PDB entry 8E9Y | electron microscopy, 2.79 A resolution | chains C and D of the 5 polymer chains in the assembly

== Chain C ==
Molecule: Guanine nucleotide-binding protein G(I)/G(S)/G(T) subunit beta-1
From: Homo sapiens
UniProtKB: P62873 (GBB1_HUMAN); residues 2-340 here = UniProt positions 2-340
Amino-acid sequence (368 residues; numbered 2 to 369; the number before each row is that of its first residue):
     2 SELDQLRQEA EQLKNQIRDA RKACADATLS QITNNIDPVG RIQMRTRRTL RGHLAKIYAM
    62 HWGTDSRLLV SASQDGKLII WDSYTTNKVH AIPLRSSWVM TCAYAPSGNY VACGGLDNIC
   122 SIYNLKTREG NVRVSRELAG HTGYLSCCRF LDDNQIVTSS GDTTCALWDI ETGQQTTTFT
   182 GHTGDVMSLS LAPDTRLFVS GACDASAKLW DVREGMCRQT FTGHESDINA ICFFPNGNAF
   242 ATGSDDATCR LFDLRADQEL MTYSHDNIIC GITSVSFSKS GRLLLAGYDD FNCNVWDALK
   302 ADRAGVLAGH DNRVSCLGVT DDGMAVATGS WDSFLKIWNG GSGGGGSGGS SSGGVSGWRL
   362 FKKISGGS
Disordered / not traced: 2, 341-369
Sequence notes: expression tag (341-369)
Swiss-Prot annotation at these positions:
  - modified residue: S2 (N-acetylserine), H266 (Phosphohistidine)
  - natural variant: L30 (L30F: In MRD42; uncertain significance), R52 (R52G: In MRD42), G64 (G64V: In MRD42), D76 (D76E: In MRD42; D76G: In MRD42), G77 (G77S: In MRD42), K78 (K78R: In MRD42), I80 (I80N: In MRD42; I80T: In MRD42), H91 (H91R: In MRD42; uncertain significance), A92 (A92T: In MRD42), P94 (P94S: In MRD42), L95 (L95P: In MRD42), R96 (R96L: In MRD42), 5 further natural variant entries in UniProt

== Chain D ==
Molecule: Guanine nucleotide-binding protein G(I)/G(S)/G(O) subunit gamma-2
From: Homo sapiens
UniProtKB: P59768 (GBG2_HUMAN); residue numbers follow UniProt; this construct covers 1-71
Amino-acid sequence (71 residues; row label = number of the first residue in the row):
     1 MASNNTASIA QARKLVEQLK MEANIDRIKV SKAAADLMAY CEAHAKEDPL LTPVPASENP
    61 FREKKFFCAI L
Disordered / not traced: 1-7, 63-71
Swiss-Prot annotation at these positions:
  - modified residue: A2 (N-acetylalanine), C68 (Cysteine methyl ester)
  - lipidation: C68 (S-geranylgeranyl cysteine)

== Interface between chain C and chain D ==
Contacting residue pairs (69; chain C residue first):
  E10(C) - V16(D)
  A11(C) - L19(D)
  L14(C) - V16(D)
  L14(C) - L19(D)  hydrophobic
  L14(C) - K20(D)
  Q17(C) - A23(D)
  I18(C) - E22(D)
  I18(C) - A23(D)  hydrophobic
  I18(C) - R27(D)
  A21(C) - R27(D)
  A24(C) - K29(D)  hydrogen bond (backbone-side chain)
  C25(C) - R27(D)
  C25(C) - I28(D)
  C25(C) - K29(D)
  C25(C) - V30(D)  hydrogen bond (backbone-backbone)
  D27(C) - S31(D)
  A28(C) - V30(D)
  L30(C) - A34(D)  hydrophobic
  I33(C) - A34(D)  hydrophobic
  I37(C) - M38(D)  hydrophobic
  R48(C) - F61(D)
  R48(C) - R62(D)
  R49(C) - P60(D)
  R49(C) - F61(D)
  R49(C) - R62(D)
  W63(C) - F61(D)  hydrophobic
  S84(C) - F61(D)
  Y85(C) - P60(D)
  Y85(C) - F61(D)  hydrophobic
  C218(C) - Q18(D)
  C218(C) - E22(D)
  R219(C) - E22(D)
  Q220(C) - E22(D)
  T221(C) - E22(D)  hydrogen bond (backbone-side chain)
  F235(C) - L37(D)  hydrophobic
  F235(C) - Y40(D)  hydrophobic
  F235(C) - C41(D)  hydrophobic
  P236(C) - Y40(D)  hydrogen bond (backbone-side chain)
  N237(C) - Y40(D)
  L252(C) - L37(D)  hydrophobic
  D254(C) - A33(D)
  R256(C) - R27(D)
  R256(C) - I28(D)  hydrogen bond (backbone-backbone)
  R256(C) - D36(D)  salt bridge
  A257(C) - I28(D)
  D258(C) - R27(D)  salt bridge
  Q259(C) - V30(D)
  L261(C) - V30(D)  hydrophobic
  S279(C) - D48(D)  hydrogen bond
  S279(C) - L50(D)
  K280(C) - E47(D)
  K280(C) - D48(D)  hydrogen bond (backbone-side chain)
  S281(C) - Y40(D)
  S281(C) - C41(D)  hydrogen bond (backbone-side chain)
  S281(C) - H44(D)
  S281(C) - D48(D)  hydrogen bond
  G282(C) - C41(D)
  R283(C) - C41(D)  hydrogen bond (backbone-side chain)
  R283(C) - L51(D)
  L284(C) - L51(D)  hydrophobic
  V320(C) - L50(D)  hydrophobic
  G324(C) - P49(D)
  M325(C) - E58(D)
  M325(C) - P60(D)
  A326(C) - F61(D)  hydrophobic
  V327(C) - L50(D)  hydrophobic
  I338(C) - F61(D)  hydrophobic
  N340(C) - N59(D)  hydrogen bond
  N340(C) - F61(D)
Other interface residues (no listed pair), chain C (55 interface residues in all): L7, R22, A26, T34, V40, I43, A240, L286, L300, D323
Other interface residues (no listed pair), chain D (34 interface residues in all): A12, I25, D26, A35, A45

== Summary ==
55 residues of chain C and 34 residues of chain D are in contact; the contacts include 11 hydrogen bonds and 2
salt bridges. Polar pairs include R256(C)-D36(D), D258(C)-R27(D) and A24(C)-K29(D).
Chain C is Guanine nucleotide-binding protein G(I)/G(S)/G(T) subunit beta-1 and chain D is Guanine
nucleotide-binding protein G(I)/G(S)/G(O) subunit gamma-2, both from Homo sapiens; the structure, CryoEM
structure of miniGq-coupled hM3Dq in complex with CNO, was determined by electron microscopy together with
8E9W, 8E9X, 8E9Z and 8EA0 from the same study.
